3V0U - chain A; structure by X-ray diffraction, 2.20 A resolution.

== Chain A ==
Molecule: Perakine reductase
Source organism: Rauvolfia serpentina
Reference sequence: Q3L181 (Q3L181_RAUSE); numbering as in UniProt (aligned over 1-337)
Amino-acid sequence (338 residues; numbered 0 to 337; the number before each row is that of its first residue; numbering starts at 0):
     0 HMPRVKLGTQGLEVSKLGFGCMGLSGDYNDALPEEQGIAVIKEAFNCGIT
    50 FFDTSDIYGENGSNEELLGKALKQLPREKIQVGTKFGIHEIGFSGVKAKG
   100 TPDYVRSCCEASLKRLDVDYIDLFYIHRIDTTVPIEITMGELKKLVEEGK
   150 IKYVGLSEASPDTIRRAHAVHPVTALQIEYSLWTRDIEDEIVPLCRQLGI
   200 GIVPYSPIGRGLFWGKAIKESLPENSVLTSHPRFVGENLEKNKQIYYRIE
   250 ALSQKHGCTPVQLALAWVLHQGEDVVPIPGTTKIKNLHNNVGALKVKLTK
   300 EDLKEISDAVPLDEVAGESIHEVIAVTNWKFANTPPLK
Not modelled in the structure: 206-240, 311-330, 337
Differences from the reference sequence: expression tag (0); engineered mutation W213 (Ala in Q3L181)
Curated features (UniProtKB/Swiss-Prot):
  - active site: Y57 (Proton donor)
  - binding site (substrate): H126
  - binding site (NADP(+)): S205 to F212, G214
  - mutagenesis: D52 (D52A: 99% loss of activity), Y57 (Y57A: 99% loss of activity), K84 (K84A: Total loss of activity), H126 (H126A: 98% loss of activity)
Reported in the primary citation:
  - conformationally variable residues (order/disorder transition): S205 to E219, L311 to K337
  - catalytic residues: D52, Y57, K84, H126 (citing earlier work)

== Overview ==
UniProt lists active-site residue Y57, substrate-binding residue H126, 9 NADP+-binding residues and 4
mutagenesis sites. The paper reports catalytic residues D52, Y57 and K84 among others; conformational
variability at S205 and L311.
Chain A is Perakine reductase (Rauvolfia serpentina); the structure, Crystal Structure of Perakine Reductase,
Founder Member of a Novel AKR Subfamily with Unique Conformational Changes ..., was determined by X-ray
diffraction together with 3UYI, 3V0S and 3V0T from the same study.
